7S81 - chains I and J of the 8 polymer chains in the assembly; structure by X-ray diffraction, 3.60 A resolution.

== Chain I ==
Name: Poly [ADP-ribose] polymerase 1
Source organism: Homo sapiens
Notes: EC 2.4.2.30, 2.4.2.-; fragment: first zinc finger (Zn1)
Reference sequence: P09874 (PARP1_HUMAN); numbering as in UniProt (aligned over 1-96)
Sequence (116 residues; each row starts with the number of its first residue; numbers below 1 keep their minus sign (Met-19 is residue -19)):
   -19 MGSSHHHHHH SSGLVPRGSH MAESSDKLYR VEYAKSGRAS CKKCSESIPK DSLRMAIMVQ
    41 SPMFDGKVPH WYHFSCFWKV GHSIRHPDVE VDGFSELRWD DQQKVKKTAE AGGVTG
Not modelled in the structure: -19 to 4, 92-96
Construct notes: initiating methionine (-19); expression tag (-18 to 0)
Ion coordination: Zn2+: Cys21, Cys24, His53, Cys56
Curated features (UniProtKB/Swiss-Prot):
  - zinc finger: Tyr9 to Gly93 (PARP-type 1)
  - binding site (Zn(2+)): Cys21, Cys24, His53, Cys56
  - modified residue: Ala2 (N-acetylalanine), Ser41 (Phosphoserine)
  - mutagenesis: Arg18 (R18A: Abolished DNA-binding), Ser25 (S25A: Does not affect translocation into the cytosol), Arg34 (R34A: Abolished DNA-binding; R34E: Abolished binding to DNA strand breaks), Gln40 (Q40A: Does not affect DNA-binding), Ser41 (S41A: No effect), Pro42 (P42G: No effect), Met43 (M43A: No effect; M43D: Strongly decreased homodimerization), Phe44 to Val48 (Abolished DNA-binding), Phe44 (F44A: Abolished DNA-binding; F44D: Strongly decreased homodimerization), Asp45 (D45A: Does not affect DNA-binding. Decreased poly-ADP-ribosyltransferase activity)

== Chain J ==
Name: Poly [ADP-ribose] polymerase 1
Source organism: Homo sapiens
Notes: EC 2.4.2.30, 2.4.2.-; fragment: third zinc finger (Zn3)
Reference sequence: P09874 (PARP1_HUMAN); numbering as in UniProt (aligned over 216-366)
Sequence (160 residues; each row starts with the number of its first residue):
   215 MVDEVAKKKS KKEKDKDSKL EKALKAQNDL IWNIKDELKK VCSTNDLKEL LIFNKQQVPS
   275 GESAILDRVA DGMVFGALLP CEECSGQLVF KSDAYYCTGD VTAWTKCMVK TQTPNRKEWV
   335 TPKEFREISY LKKLKVKKQD RIFPPETSAS VALEHHHHHH
Not modelled in the structure: 215-222, 362-374
Construct notes: initiating methionine (215); expression tag (367-374)
Ion coordination: Zn2+: Cys295, Cys298, Cys311, Cys321
Curated features (UniProtKB/Swiss-Prot):
  - motif: Lys221 to Lys226 (Nuclear localization signal)
  - binding site (Zn(2+)): Cys295, Cys298, Cys311, Cys321
  - modified residue (Phosphoserine): Ser274, Ser277, Ser364
  - cross-link: Lys249 (Glycyl lysine isopeptide (Lys-Gly) (interchain with G-Cter in SUMO2))
  - mutagenesis: Gln241 (Q241L: Does not affect auto-poly-ADP-ribosylation), Trp246 (W246A: Decreased poly-ADP-ribosyltransferase activity upon binding to damaged DNA), Cys298 (C298A: Decreased stability leading to impaired oly-ADP-ribosyltransferase activity), Asp314 (D314A: Does not affect auto-poly-ADP-ribosylation), Val315 (V315A: Does not affect auto-poly-ADP-ribosylation), Thr316 (T316A: Strongly reduced poly-ADP-ribosyltransferase and ability to regulate chromatin compaction), Ala317 (A317G: Does not affect auto-poly-ADP-ribosylation), Trp318 (W318A/R/E: Strongly reduced poly-ADP-ribosyltransferase activity ...), Thr319 (T319A: Does not affect auto-poly-ADP-ribosylation), Lys320 (K320A: Does not affect auto-poly-ADP-ribosylation), Thr325 (T325A: Does not affect translocation into the cytosol), Leu348 to Val350 (Does not affect auto-poly-ADP-ribosylation), 2 further mutagenesis entries in UniProt

== Chain I / chain J interface ==
Residue-residue contacts (20):
  Tyr13(I) with Trp246(J), hydrophobic
  Lys15(I) with Ser277(J)
  Asp68(I) with Glu360(J)
  Val69(I) with Glu360(J)
  Asp72(I) with Lys305(J), salt bridge; Ser306(J)
  Gly73(I) with Ser306(J)
  Ser75(I) with Asn242(J); Ser306(J), hydrogen bond (side chain-backbone)
  Glu76(I) with Trp246(J), hydrogen bond (backbone-side chain); Ser306(J)
  Leu77(I) with Asn242(J), hydrogen bond (backbone-side chain); Trp246(J), hydrogen bond (backbone-side chain)
  Arg78(I) with Asn242(J); Trp246(J); Asp250(J), salt bridge
  Trp79(I) with Glu235(J); Lys239(J); Asn242(J), hydrogen bond (backbone-side chain)
  Gln82(I) with Asn242(J)
Interface residues without a listed pair, chain I (14 interface residues in all): Asp31, Gln83
Interface residues without a listed pair, chain J (11 interface residues in all): Leu238, Lys253

== In short ==
14 residues of chain I face 11 of chain J across their interface, with 5 hydrogen bonds and 2 salt bridges.
Among the polar pairs are Asp72(I)-Lys305(J), Arg78(I)-Asp250(J) and Ser75(I)-Ser306(J).
Chain I is Poly [ADP-ribose] polymerase 1 and chain J is Poly [ADP-ribose] polymerase 1, both from Homo
sapiens; the structure, Structure of human PARP1 domains (Zn1, Zn3, WGR, HD) bound to a DNA double strand
break, was determined by X-ray diffraction together with 7S68, 7S6H and 7S6M from the same study.
